7O3V - chains A and J of the 10 polymer chains in the assembly; structure by electron microscopy, 3.70 A resolution.

[Chain A]
Name: TrwJ protein
Source organism: Escherichia coli
UniProtKB: O50331 (O50331_ECOLX); the construct has insertions or renumbered stretches relative to UniProt, so the offset changes along the chain: 1-147 = UniProt 1-147; 151-229 = UniProt 148-226
Chain sequence (229 residues; row label = number of the first residue in the row):
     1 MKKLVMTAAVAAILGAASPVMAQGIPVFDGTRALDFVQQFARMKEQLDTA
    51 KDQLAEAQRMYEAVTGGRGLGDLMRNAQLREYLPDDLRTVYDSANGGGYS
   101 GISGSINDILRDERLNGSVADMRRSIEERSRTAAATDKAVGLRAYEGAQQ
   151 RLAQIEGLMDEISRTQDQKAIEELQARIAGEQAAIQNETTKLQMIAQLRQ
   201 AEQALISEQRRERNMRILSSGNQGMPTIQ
Not modelled in the structure: 1-31
Differences from the reference sequence: conflict Ala134 (Arg in O50331), Ala135 (Thr in O50331), Leu142 (Cys in O50331), Arg143 (Gly in O50331), Ala144 (Pro in O50331), Tyr145 (Thr in O50331), Glu146 (Lys in O50331), Arg151 (His148 in O50331), Leu152 (Ser149 in O50331), Ala153 (Asn150 in O50331), Gln154 (Ala151 in O50331), Ile155 (Ser152 in O50331), Glu156 (Arg153 in O50331), Gly157 (Arg154 in O50331), Met159 (Lys156 in O50331), Arg216 (Pro213 in O50331); insertion (148-150)

[Chain J]
Name: TrwI protein
Source organism: Escherichia coli
UniProtKB: O50333 (O50333_ECOLX); residue numbers follow UniProt; this construct covers 1-342
Chain sequence (342 residues; numbered 1 to 342; the number before each row is that of its first residue):
     1 MAFELFTPLFNKIDQTTATYVTDISSRAIAAITPVVSVGLTLGFITYGWL
    51 IIRGAVEMPVAEFLNRCLRIGIIVSIALAGGLYQGEIANAITTVPDELAS
   101 ALLGNPTQGASAAALVDQSAQQGFDRASEAFEEAGFFSSDGLLYGLFGII
   151 ILLATGLLAAIGGAFLLLAKIALALLAGLGPLFILALIWQPTHRFFDQWA
   201 QQVLNYGLLIVLFAAVFGLLMQIFGSYMADLRFDGAQNVAYAIGGSVILS
   251 IVSIVLLMQLPSIASGLAGGIGLGYMWELRSMRSGAGAAMRGGRAMARGA
   301 RAAPGAARGAAVGAANMAKTVATGGAGVARAAAGYFRGRKAG
Not modelled in the structure: 1, 100-110, 273-342
Differences from the reference sequence: conflict Gln108 (Glu in O50333), Leu152 (Pro in O50333), Leu153 (Ala in O50333), Ala154 (Gly in O50333), Thr155 (Tyr in O50333), Leu157 (Pro in O50333), Leu158 (Ala in O50333), Ala159 (Gly in O50333)

[How chain A and chain J interact]
Residue-residue contacts (11):
  Arg211(A) with Phe136(J); Phe137(J)
  Met215(A) with Glu132(J); Gly135(J); Phe136(J)
  Ser220(A) with Ser128(J); Glu132(J), hydrogen bond
  Met225(A) with Ala2(J); Glu4(J); Leu5(J), hydrophobic
  Ile228(A) with Leu5(J), hydrophobic
Interface residues without a listed pair, chain A (10 interface residues in all): Asn214, Leu218, Gln223, Thr227, Gln229
Interface residues without a listed pair, chain J (14 interface residues in all): Phe3, Pro8, Leu9, Lys12, Glu129, Phe131

[In short]
10 residues of chain A and 14 residues of chain J are in contact, with 1 hydrogen bond. Its one
hydrogen-bonded contact is Ser220(A)-Glu132(J).
Here chain A is TrwJ protein and chain J is TrwI protein, both from Escherichia coli. Entry 7O3V (Stalk
complex structure (TrwJ/VirB5-TrwI/VirB6) from the fully-assembled R388 type IV secretion system) was
determined by electron microscopy (same publication as 7O3J, 7O3T, 7O41 and 7OIU).
